3HMN - chain A; structure by X-ray diffraction, 2.70 A resolution.

Chain A:
Name: Dual specificity protein kinase TTK
Source organism: Homo sapiens
Notes: EC 2.7.12.1; fragment: CATALYTIC DOMAIN, residues 510-809
UniProtKB: P33981 (TTK_HUMAN); numbering as in UniProt (aligned over 510-809)
Chain sequence (342 residues; numbered 468 to 809; the number before each row is that of its first residue):
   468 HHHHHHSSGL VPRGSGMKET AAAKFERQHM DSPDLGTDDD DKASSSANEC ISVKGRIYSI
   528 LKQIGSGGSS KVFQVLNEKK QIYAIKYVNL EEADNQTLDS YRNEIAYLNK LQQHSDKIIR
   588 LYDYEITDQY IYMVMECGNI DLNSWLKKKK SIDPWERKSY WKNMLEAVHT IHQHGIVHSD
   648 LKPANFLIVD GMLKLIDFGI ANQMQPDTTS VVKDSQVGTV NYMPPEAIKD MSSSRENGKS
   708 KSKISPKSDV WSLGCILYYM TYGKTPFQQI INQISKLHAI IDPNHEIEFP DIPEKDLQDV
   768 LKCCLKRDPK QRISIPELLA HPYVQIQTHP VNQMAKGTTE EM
Disordered / not traced: 468-515, 672-683, 699-710, 795-809
Sequence notes: expression tag (468-509)
Ligand contacts:
  - polyethylene glycol fragment (7PE; 2-(2-(2-(2-(2-(2-ethoxyethoxy)ethoxy)ethoxy)ethoxy)ethoxy)ethanol): Ser537, Val539, Lys553, Val555, Tyr568, Glu571, Ile572, Leu575, Met600, Met602, Ile663, Ala668, Met671
  - ATP (adenosine-5'-triphosphate): Ile531, Gly532, Ser533, Gly534, Ser537, Val539, Ala551, Ile586, Met602, Glu603, Cys604, Gly605, Asp608, Leu654, Ile663, Met671

Summary:
Bound to chain A: ATP and polyethylene glycol fragment.
Chain A is Dual specificity protein kinase TTK (Homo sapiens); the structure, Crystal structure of human Mps1
catalytic domain in complex with ATP, was determined by X-ray diffraction together with 3HMO and 3HMP from the
same study.
